PDB entry 8SP3 | electron microscopy, 3.52 A resolution | chains E and G of the 8 polymer chains in the assembly

# Chain E
Molecule: Tir-apaz
Organism: Maribacter polysiphoniae
UniProt: A0A316E683 (A0A316E683_9FLAO); residue numbers follow UniProt; this construct covers 2-452
Sequence (451 residues; numbered 2 to 452; the number before each row is that of its first residue):
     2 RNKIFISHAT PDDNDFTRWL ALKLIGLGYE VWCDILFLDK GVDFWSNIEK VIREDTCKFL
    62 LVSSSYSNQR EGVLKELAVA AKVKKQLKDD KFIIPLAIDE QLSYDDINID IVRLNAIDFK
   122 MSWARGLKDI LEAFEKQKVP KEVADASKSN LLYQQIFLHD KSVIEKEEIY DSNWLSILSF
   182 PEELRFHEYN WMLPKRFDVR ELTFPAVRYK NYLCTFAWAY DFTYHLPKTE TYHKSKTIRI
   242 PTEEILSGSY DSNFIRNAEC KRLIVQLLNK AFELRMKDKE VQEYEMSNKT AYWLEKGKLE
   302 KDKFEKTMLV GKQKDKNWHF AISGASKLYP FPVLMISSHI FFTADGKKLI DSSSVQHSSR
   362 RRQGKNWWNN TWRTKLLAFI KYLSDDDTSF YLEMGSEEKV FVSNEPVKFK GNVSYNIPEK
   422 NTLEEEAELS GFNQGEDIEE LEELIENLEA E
Disordered / not traced: 421-452
What the authors report for this chain:
  - mutagenesis - G42R/D44R, D106R/D111R/V113R, V113R: abolished catalytic activity

# Chain G
Molecule: guide RNA
Sequence (21 nucleotides; each row starts with the number of its first residue):
     1 UGACGGCUCU AAUCUAUUAG U
Bound ions: Mg2+: U1 (shared with 1 residue of chain F)

# Chain E / chain G interface
Contacting residue pairs (17; chain E residue first):
  Lys196(E) - A19(G)  sugar contact
  Tyr210(E) - A16(G)  sugar contact
  Lys211(E) - U17(G)  hydrogen bond to the sugar
  Lys211(E) - U18(G)  phosphate contact
  Glu260(E) - A16(G)  hydrogen bond to the sugar
  Glu286(E) - C9(G)  phosphate contact
  Met287(E) - U8(G)  phosphate contact
  Met287(E) - C9(G)  phosphate contact
  Ser288(E) - C9(G)  hydrogen bond to the phosphate
  Ser288(E) - U10(G)  hydrogen bond to the phosphate
  His340(E) - U8(G)  salt bridge to the phosphate
  Ser354(E) - C9(G)  sugar contact
  His358(E) - G6(G)  base contact
  His358(E) - C7(G)  base contact
  Arg361(E) - C7(G)  sugar contact
  Arg362(E) - G5(G)  base contact
  Arg362(E) - G6(G)  hydrogen bond to the sugar
Also at the interface, not in a pair above, chain E (13 interface residues in all): Arg263

# Overview
The interface between chain E and chain G involves 13 residues on one side and 10 on the other; the contacts
include 5 hydrogen bonds and 1 salt bridge. Polar pairs include Lys211(E)-U17(G), Glu260(E)-A16(G) and
Arg362(E)-G6(G). From the paper: G42R/D44R, D106R/D111R/V113R and V113R of chain E abolish catalytic activity.
Here chain E is Tir-apaz (Maribacter polysiphoniae) and chain G is guide RNA. Entry 8SP3 (Asymmetric dimer of
MapSPARTA bound with gRNA/tDNA hybrid) was determined by electron microscopy together with 8FEX, 8FFI, 8SP0,
8SPO and 8SQU from the same study.
